8Z8N - chains A and D of the 5 polymer chains in the assembly; structure by electron microscopy, 2.79 A resolution.

# Chain A
Protein: Polymerase acidic protein
Organism: Thogoto virus (isolate SiAr 126)
Reference sequence: P27194 (PA_THOGV); numbering as in UniProt (aligned over 1-622)
Amino-acid sequence (622 residues; each row starts with the number of its first residue):
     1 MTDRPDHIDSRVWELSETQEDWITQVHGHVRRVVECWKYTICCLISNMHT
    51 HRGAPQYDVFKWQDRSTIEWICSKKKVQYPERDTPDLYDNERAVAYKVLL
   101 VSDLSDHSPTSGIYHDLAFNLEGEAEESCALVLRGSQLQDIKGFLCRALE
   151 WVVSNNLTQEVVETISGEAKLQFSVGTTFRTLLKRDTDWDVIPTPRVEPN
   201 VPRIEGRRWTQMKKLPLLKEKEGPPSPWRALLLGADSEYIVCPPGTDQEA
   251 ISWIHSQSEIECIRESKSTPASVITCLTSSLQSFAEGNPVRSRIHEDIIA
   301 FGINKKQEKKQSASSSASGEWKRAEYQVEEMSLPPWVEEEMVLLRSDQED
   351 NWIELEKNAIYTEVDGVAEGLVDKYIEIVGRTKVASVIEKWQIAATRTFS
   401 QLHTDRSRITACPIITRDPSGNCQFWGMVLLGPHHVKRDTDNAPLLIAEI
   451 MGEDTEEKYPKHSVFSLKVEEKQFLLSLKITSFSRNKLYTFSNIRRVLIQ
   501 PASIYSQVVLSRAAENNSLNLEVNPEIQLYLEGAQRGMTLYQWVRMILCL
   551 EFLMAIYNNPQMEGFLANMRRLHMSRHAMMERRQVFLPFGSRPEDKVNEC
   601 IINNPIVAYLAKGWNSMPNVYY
Disordered / not traced: 1
Differences from the reference sequence: conflict Glu471 (Gly in P27194)

# Chain D
Molecule: 18-nt RNA strand
Sequence (18 nucleotides; row label = number of the first residue in the row):
     1 AGAGAAAUCAAGGCAGUU
Disordered / not traced: 12-18

# Chain A / chain D interface
Residue-residue contacts (39):
  Arg229(A) with A3(D), salt bridge to the phosphate; G4(D), salt bridge to the phosphate
  Ser268(A) with A1(D), hydrogen bond to the sugar; G2(D), hydrogen bond to the phosphate
  Phe301(A) with A10(D), sugar contact
  Gly302(A) with A1(D), base contact; A10(D), hydrogen bond to the sugar
  Ile303(A) with A11(D), phosphate contact
  Asn304(A) with A11(D), hydrogen bond to the phosphate
  Lys305(A) with A1(D), base contact
  Lys306(A) with C9(D), salt bridge to the phosphate; A10(D), salt bridge to the phosphate; A11(D), phosphate contact
  Lys309(A) with G2(D), base contact; A10(D), hydrogen bond to the base
  Arg323(A) with A7(D), salt bridge to the phosphate
  Tyr326(A) with A6(D), base contact; A7(D), hydrogen bond to the sugar
  Gln327(A) with A5(D), base contact
  Val328(A) with A5(D), base contact
  His435(A) with A11(D), base contact
  Asp441(A) with C9(D), sugar contact
  Asn442(A) with A3(D), hydrogen bond to the sugar; C9(D), hydrogen bond to the sugar
  Lys461(A) with G2(D), salt bridge to the phosphate; A3(D), phosphate contact
  Lys479(A) with G2(D), hydrogen bond to the phosphate; A3(D), salt bridge to the phosphate
  Ile480(A) with A1(D), base contact; G2(D), hydrogen bond to the sugar
  Thr481(A) with G2(D), sugar contact; A3(D), sugar contact
  Ser482(A) with G2(D), hydrogen bond to the base; A3(D), hydrogen bond to the sugar
  Lys487(A) with G4(D), sugar contact
  Asn559(A) with A5(D), phosphate contact
  Pro560(A) with A5(D), phosphate contact
  Ile602(A) with A6(D), base contact
  Asn603(A) with A5(D), base contact
Other interface residues (no listed pair), chain A (30 interface residues in all): Lys267, Ile299, Ala324, Phe483

# Overview
30 residues of chain A and 10 residues of chain D are in contact; the contacts include 12 hydrogen bonds and 7
salt bridges. Polar pairs include Lys309(A)-A10(D), Ser482(A)-G2(D) and Ser268(A)-A1(D).
Chain A is Polymerase acidic protein (Thogoto virus (isolate SiAr 126)) and chain D is an 18-nt RNA strand;
the structure, Cryo-EM structure of Thogoto virus polymerase in transcription pre-initiation conformation 3,
was determined by electron microscopy (same publication as 8Z85, 8Z8J, 8Z8X, 8Z90, 8Z97, 8Z98 and 3 further
entries).
